Entry 5MMM (electron microscopy, 3.40 A resolution); this record covers chains A and M of the 61 polymer chains in the assembly.

[Chain A]
Molecule: 23S ribosomal RNA
Organism: Spinacia oleracea
Sequence (2810 nucleotides; row label = number of the first residue in the row):
     1 UUCAAACGAG GAAAGGCUUA CGGUGGAUAC CUAGGCACCC AGAGACGAGG AAGGGCGUAU
    61 UAAUCGACGA AAUGCUUCGG GGAGUUGAAA AUAAGCAGAG AUCCGGAGAU UCCCGAAUAG
   121 GUCAACCUUU CGAACUUCUG CUGAAUCCAU GGGCAGGCAA GAGACAACCU GGCGAACUGA
   181 AACAUCUUAG UAGCCAGAGG AAAAGAAAGC AAAAGCGAUU CCCGUAGUAG CGGCGAGCGA
   241 AAUGGGAGCA GCCUAAACCG UGAAAACGGG GUUGUGGGAG AGCAAUACAA GCGUCGUGCU
   301 GCUAGGCGAA UCAGUGGAGU GCGGAACCCU AGAUGGUGAA AGUCCAGUAG CCGAAAGCAU
   361 CACUAGCUUA UGCUCUGACC CGAGUAGCAU GGGGCACGUG GAAUCCCGUG UGAAUCAGCA
   421 AGGACCACCU UGCAAGGCUA AAUACUCCUG GGUGACCGAU AGCGAAGUAG UACCGUGAGG
   481 GAAGGGUGAA AAGAACCCCC AUCGGGGAGU GAAAUAGAAC AUGAAACCGU AAGCUCUCAA
   541 GCAGUGGGAG GGGGACCAGA CCCUGACCGC GUGCCUGUUG AAGAAUGAGC CGGCGACUCA
   601 UAGGCAGUGG CUUGGUUAAG GGAACCCACC GGAGCCGUAG CGAAAGCGAG UCUUCAUAGG
   661 GCAAUUGUCA CUGCUUAUGG ACCCGAACCU GGGUGAUCUA UCCAUGACCA GGAUGAAGCU
   721 UGGGUGAAAC UAAGUGGAGG UCCGAACCGA CUGAUGUUGA AGAAUCAGCG GAUGAGUUGU
   781 GGUUAGGGGU GAAAUGCCAC UCGAACCCAG AGCUAGCUGG UUCUCCCCGA AAUGCGUUGA
   841 GGCGCAGCAG UUGACUGGAC AUCUAGGGGU AAAGCACUGU UUCGGUGCGG GCCGCGAGAG
   901 CGGUACCAAA UCGAGGCAAA CUCUGAAUAC UAGAUAUGAC CUCCAAAUAA CAGGGGUCAA
   961 GGUCGGCCAG UGAGACGAUG GGGGAUAAGC UUCAUCGUCG AGAGGGAAAC AGCCCGGAUC
  1021 ACCAGCUAAG GCCCCUAAAU GACCGCUCAG UGAUAAAGGA GGUAGGGGUG CAGAGACAGC
  1081 CAGGAGGUUU GCCUAGAAGC AGCCACCCUU GAAAGAGUGC GUAAUAGCUC ACUGAUCGAG
  1141 CGCUCUUGCG CCGAAGAUGA ACGGGGCUAA GCGGUCUGCC GAAGCUGUGG GAUGUAAAAA
  1201 AACAUCGGUA GGGGAGCGUU CCGUGUUAGG GAGAAACGCG UGCGUGAGCC GCGUUGGACG
  1261 AAGCGGAAGC GAGAAUGUCG GCUUGAGUAA CGCAAACAUU GGUGAGAAUC CAAUGCCCCG
  1321 AAAACCUAAG GGUUCCUCCG CAAGGUUCGU CCACGGAGGG UGAGUCAGGG CCUAAGAUCA
  1381 GGCCGAAAGG CGUAGUCGAU GGACAACAGG UGAAUAUUCC UGUACUACCC CUUGUUGGUC
  1441 CCGAGGGACG GAGGAGGCUA GGUUAGCCGA AAGAUGGUUA UCGGUUCAAG GACGCAAGGU
  1501 GACCCUGUUU UUCAGGGUAA GAAGGGGUAG AGAAAAUGCC UCGAGCCAAU GUUCGAGUAC
  1561 CAGGCGCUAC GGCGCUGAAG UAACCGAUGC CAUACUCCCA GGAAAAGCUC GAACGACCUU
  1621 CAACAAAAGG GUACCUGUAC CCGAAACCGA CACAGGUAGG UAGGUAGAGA AUACCUAGGG
  1681 GCGCGAGACA ACUCUCUCUA AGGAACUCGG CAAAAUAGCC CCGUAACUUC GGGAGAAGGG
  1741 GUGCCCCCUC ACAAAGGGGG UCGAAGUGAC CAGGCCCGGG CGACUGUUUA CCAAAAACAC
  1801 AGGUCUCCGC AAAGUCGUAA GACCAUGUAU GGGGGCUGAC GCCUGCCCAG UGCCGGAAGG
  1861 UCAAGGAAGU UGGUGACCUG AUGACAGGGG AGCCGGCGAC CGAAGCCCCG GUGAACGGCG
  1921 GCCGUAACUA UAACGGUCCU AAGGUAGCGA AAUUCCUUGU CGGGUAAGUU CCGACCCGCA
  1981 CGAAAGGCGU AACGAUCUGG GCACUGUCUC GGAGAGAGGC UCGGUGAAAU AGACAUGUCU
  2041 GUGAAGAUGC GGACUACCUG CACCUGGACA GAAAGACCCU AUGAAGCUUU ACUGUUCCCU
  2101 GGGAUUGGCU UUGGGCUUUU CCUGCGCAGC UUAGGUGGAA GGCGAAGAAG GCCCCCUUCC
  2161 GGGGGGGCCC GAGCCAUCAG UGAGAUACCA CUCUGGAAGA GCUAGAAUUC UAACCUUGUG
  2221 UCAGGACCUA CGGGCCAAGG GACAUUCUCA GGUAGACAGU UUCUAUGGGG CGUAGGCCUC
  2281 CCAAAAGGUA ACGGAGGCGU GCAAAGGUUU CCUCGGGCCG GACGGAGAUU GGCCCUCGAG
  2341 UGCAAAGGCA GAAGGGAGCU UGACUGCAAG ACCCACCCGU CGAGCAGGGA CGAAAGUCGG
  2401 CCUUAGUGAU CCGACGGUGC CGAGUGGAAG GGCCGUCGCU CAACGGAUAA AAGUUACUCU
  2461 AGGGAUAACA GGCUGAUCUU CCCCAAGAGU UCACAUCGAC GGGAAGGUUU GGCACCUCGA
  2521 UGUCGGCUCU UCGCCACCUG GGGCUGUAGU AUGUUCCAAG GGUUGGGCUG UUCGCCCAUU
  2581 AAAGCGGUAC GUGAGCUGGG UUCAGAACGU CGUGAGACAG UUCGGUCCAU AUCCGGUGUG
  2641 GGCGUUAGAG CAUUGAGAGG ACCUUUCCCU AGUACGAGAG GACCGGGAAG GACGCACCUC
  2701 UGGUGUACCA GUUAUCGUGC CCACGGUAAA CGCUGGGUAG CCAAGUGCGG AGCGGAUAAC
  2761 UGCUGAAAGC AUCUAAGUAG UAAGCCCACC CCAAGAUGAG UGCUCUCCUA
Unresolved in the structure: 1, 515, 896-900, 1751-1755
Ion coordination: Mg2+ site 1 near A9 (its only coordinating residue here); Mg2+ site 2 near G11 (its only coordinating residue here); Mg2+ site 3 near G15 (its only coordinating residue here); Mg2+ site 4 near U24 (its only coordinating residue here); Mg2+ site 5: C30, G1260; Mg2+ site 6 near A45 (its only coordinating residue here); Mg2+ site 7 near A52 (its only coordinating residue here); Mg2+ site 8 near A71 (its only coordinating residue here); Mg2+ site 9 near U118 (its only coordinating residue here); Mg2+ site 10 near C148 (its only coordinating residue here); Mg2+ site 11: A160, G161; Mg2+ site 12: C177, U2260; 227 more Mg2+ sites not listed

[Chain M]
Protein: plastid ribosomal protein uL15c
Organism: Spinacia oleracea
Reference sequence: A0A0K9QHT0 (A0A0K9QHT0_SPIOL); numbering as in UniProt (aligned over 1-271)
Chain sequence (271 residues; numbered 1 to 271; the number before each row is that of its first residue):
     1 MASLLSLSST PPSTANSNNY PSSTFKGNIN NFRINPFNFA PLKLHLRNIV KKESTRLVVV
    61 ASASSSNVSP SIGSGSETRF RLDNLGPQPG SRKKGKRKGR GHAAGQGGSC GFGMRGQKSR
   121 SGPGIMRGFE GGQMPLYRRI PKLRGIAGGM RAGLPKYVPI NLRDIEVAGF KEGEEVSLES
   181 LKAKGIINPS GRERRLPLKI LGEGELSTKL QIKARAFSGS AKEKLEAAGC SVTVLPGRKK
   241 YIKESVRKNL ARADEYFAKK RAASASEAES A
Unresolved in the structure: 1-77, 263-271
Ion coordination: Mg2+ site 1 near Gly111 (its only coordinating residue here); Mg2+ site 2 near Glu193 (its only coordinating residue here)

[Chain A / chain M interface]
Contacting residue pairs (211):
  A181(A) with Gln117(M), hydrogen bond to the base; Ile125(M), base contact; Phe129(M), base contact; Gly131(M), base contact
  A212(A) with Arg195(M), salt bridge to the phosphate
  A213(A) with Arg238(M), salt bridge to the phosphate; Lys239(M), hydrogen bond to the sugar; Tyr241(M), base contact
  A214(A) with Arg238(M), hydrogen bond to the sugar; Lys239(M), hydrogen bond to the phosphate
  A229(A) with Arg151(M), hydrogen bond to the sugar
  G230(A) with Arg151(M), phosphate contact
  C234(A) with Lys142(M), hydrogen bond to the sugar
  G235(A) with Tyr137(M), phosphate contact; Arg138(M), sugar contact
  A236(A) with Met126(M), phosphate contact; Tyr137(M), hydrogen bond to the phosphate
  A427(A) with Lys243(M), hydrogen bond to the base
  C428(A) with Tyr241(M), hydrogen bond to the sugar; Lys243(M), sugar contact; Glu244(M), hydrogen bond to the sugar
  C429(A) with Tyr241(M), hydrogen bond to the sugar; Glu244(M), phosphate contact
  G577(A) with Arg115(M), hydrogen bond to the phosphate
  U578(A) with Met114(M), phosphate contact; Arg115(M), salt bridge to the phosphate
  C597(A) with Lys98(M), sugar contact; Arg100(M), salt bridge to the phosphate; Cys110(M), base contact; Phe112(M), base contact
  G607(A) with Gly90(M), hydrogen bond to the sugar; Ser91(M), hydrogen bond to the base
  U608(A) with Gln88(M), phosphate contact; Ser91(M), sugar contact
  G609(A) with Gln88(M), phosphate contact
  G614(A) with Asn188(M), hydrogen bond to the base
  G615(A) with Asn188(M), hydrogen bond to the base
  A633(A) with Arg194(M), salt bridge to the phosphate
  G634(A) with Gly191(M), sugar contact; Arg194(M), salt bridge to the phosphate
  C635(A) with Asn188(M), base contact; Ser190(M), phosphate contact; Gly191(M), phosphate contact
  G637(A) with Asn188(M), base contact
  U638(A) with Ile186(M), hydrogen bond to the base; Ile187(M), base contact; Asn188(M), hydrogen bond to the base
  A639(A) with Pro159(M), sugar contact; Asn161(M), hydrogen bond to the base; Leu201(M), base contact
  A643(A) with Arg144(M), salt bridge to the phosphate; Gly145(M), hydrogen bond to the sugar; Met150(M), sugar contact
  A644(A) with Met150(M), sugar contact; Arg151(M), sugar contact; Gly153(M), hydrogen bond to the phosphate
  A645(A) with Lys156(M), salt bridge to the phosphate
  G646(A) with Lys156(M), salt bridge to the phosphate
  G648(A) with Lys199(M), salt bridge to the phosphate; Leu201(M), base contact; Ser218(M), phosphate contact; Gly219(M), hydrogen bond to the phosphate
  A649(A) with Leu201(M), phosphate contact; Gly202(M), hydrogen bond to the phosphate; Glu203(M), base contact; Ser218(M), hydrogen bond to the phosphate; Ser220(M), hydrogen bond to the phosphate
  A664(A) with Glu203(M), sugar contact
  U665(A) with Arg163(M), salt bridge to the phosphate
  C671(A) with Arg92(M), sugar contact
  U672(A) with Ser91(M), base contact; Arg92(M), sugar contact; Lys93(M), hydrogen bond to the sugar
  G673(A) with Lys93(M), hydrogen bond to the sugar; Gly95(M), phosphate contact
  C674(A) with Gly95(M), phosphate contact; Lys96(M), hydrogen bond to the phosphate
  U675(A) with Lys98(M), salt bridge to the phosphate
  U676(A) with Arg127(M), hydrogen bond to the sugar
  A681(A) with Ser121(M), sugar contact; Gly122(M), sugar contact; Pro123(M), phosphate contact
  C682(A) with Ser119(M), hydrogen bond to the base; Ser121(M), base contact; Gly122(M), hydrogen bond to the phosphate
  C683(A) with Ser121(M), hydrogen bond to the phosphate
  G816(A) with Gln117(M), hydrogen bond to the sugar; Arg120(M), phosphate contact
  C817(A) with Gly116(M), hydrogen bond to the phosphate; Arg120(M), salt bridge to the phosphate
  U818(A) with Arg115(M), salt bridge to the phosphate; Arg120(M), salt bridge to the phosphate
  G819(A) with Arg115(M), salt bridge to the phosphate
  U821(A) with Gly99(M), hydrogen bond to the sugar; Gly108(M), hydrogen bond to the base; Ser109(M), base contact; Cys110(M), base contact
  U822(A) with Gly99(M), phosphate contact; Arg100(M), hydrogen bond to the base; Gly101(M), hydrogen bond to the phosphate; Gly107(M), phosphate contact; Gly108(M), hydrogen bond to the phosphate
  C823(A) with Gly101(M), phosphate contact; Ala104(M), base contact
  U824(A) with Gly101(M), phosphate contact; His102(M), phosphate contact; Ala103(M), phosphate contact; Ala104(M), base contact
  C825(A) with Ala103(M), hydrogen bond to the base; Ala104(M), base contact
  G836(A) with Gly131(M), base contact; Gln133(M), hydrogen bond to the sugar
  U837(A) with Gly131(M), hydrogen bond to the sugar; Gly132(M), sugar contact; Gln133(M), sugar contact
  G842(A) with Gln117(M), hydrogen bond to the sugar; Gly131(M), hydrogen bond to the base
  C843(A) with Gln117(M), phosphate contact; Lys118(M), hydrogen bond to the phosphate; Phe129(M), sugar contact; Gly131(M), base contact
  G844(A) with Lys118(M), phosphate contact; Phe129(M), sugar contact; Glu130(M), sugar contact; Gly131(M), sugar contact
  A969(A) with Gly111(M), phosphate contact
  G970(A) with Gly111(M), phosphate contact; Gly113(M), phosphate contact; Lys118(M), salt bridge to the phosphate
  U971(A) with Gly113(M), phosphate contact; Met114(M), hydrogen bond to the phosphate
  A1210(A) with Ser109(M), phosphate contact; Gly113(M), phosphate contact
  G1211(A) with Ser109(M), hydrogen bond to the phosphate; Gly111(M), hydrogen bond to the phosphate; Phe112(M), hydrogen bond to the phosphate; Gly113(M), hydrogen bond to the phosphate
  G1212(A) with Gln106(M), phosphate contact; Gly111(M), phosphate contact
  G1213(A) with Lys96(M), salt bridge to the phosphate
  G1214(A) with Lys93(M), phosphate contact
  G1223(A) with Leu82(M), hydrogen bond to the base
  U1224(A) with Leu82(M), sugar contact; Asp83(M), hydrogen bond to the sugar
  G1263(A) with Asp83(M), base contact
  C1264(A) with Asp83(M), hydrogen bond to the sugar; Asn84(M), sugar contact; Leu85(M), hydrogen bond to the sugar
  G1265(A) with Leu85(M), phosphate contact; Gly86(M), phosphate contact; Pro87(M), phosphate contact
  G1266(A) with Pro87(M), phosphate contact; Arg92(M), phosphate contact
  A1267(A) with Arg92(M), salt bridge to the phosphate
  C1270(A) with Arg97(M), hydrogen bond to the base
  G1271(A) with Arg97(M), salt bridge to the phosphate; Arg100(M), salt bridge to the phosphate
  G1875(A) with Lys243(M), salt bridge to the phosphate
  A1876(A) with Ser245(M), phosphate contact
  C1877(A) with Lys248(M), salt bridge to the phosphate
  U1879(A) with Arg252(M), hydrogen bond to the base
  G1880(A) with Arg252(M), hydrogen bond to the base
  A1881(A) with Arg252(M), base contact; Tyr256(M), stacking on the base
  U1882(A) with Tyr256(M), hydrogen bond to the phosphate; Lys260(M), salt bridge to the phosphate
  G1883(A) with Tyr256(M), base contact; Phe257(M), stacking on the base; Arg261(M), hydrogen bond to the base
  A1884(A) with Asp254(M), base contact; Phe257(M), base contact; Arg261(M), base contact
  C1885(A) with Asn249(M), hydrogen bond to the base; Leu250(M), phosphate contact; Ala253(M), base contact
  A1886(A) with Asn249(M), base contact
  A2375(A) with Gln133(M), base contact
  C2376(A) with Leu136(M), sugar contact; Arg139(M), hydrogen bond to the base
  C2377(A) with Arg139(M), hydrogen bond to the sugar
  A2409(A) with Met134(M), base contact; Arg139(M), hydrogen bond to the sugar
  U2410(A) with Arg138(M), hydrogen bond to the sugar; Arg139(M), sugar contact; Ile140(M), sugar contact; Pro141(M), phosphate contact
  C2411(A) with Pro141(M), phosphate contact; Lys142(M), hydrogen bond to the phosphate
  C2412(A) with Lys142(M), salt bridge to the phosphate; Ala147(M), phosphate contact
  C2420(A) with Met150(M), sugar contact
  C2421(A) with Met150(M), sugar contact
  A2423(A) with Arg151(M), base contact
  G2424(A) with Tyr241(M), base contact
  U2425(A) with Lys240(M), phosphate contact; Tyr241(M), hydrogen bond to the sugar; Ile242(M), sugar contact
  G2426(A) with Lys240(M), salt bridge to the phosphate; Lys243(M), base contact
  G2431(A) with Gly148(M), sugar contact; Gly149(M), sugar contact; Met150(M), sugar contact
  G2432(A) with Arg144(M), phosphate contact; Gly148(M), phosphate contact; Met150(M), sugar contact
  C2433(A) with Arg144(M), phosphate contact
  C2434(A) with Arg144(M), salt bridge to the phosphate
  G2445(A) with Gln133(M), hydrogen bond to the base; Met134(M), hydrogen bond to the sugar; Arg139(M), base contact
  G2446(A) with Met134(M), base contact
Other interface residues (no listed pair), chain A (113 interface residues in all): G237, G632, C636, G642, C647, A677, C826, G972, U2448
Other interface residues (no listed pair), chain M (106 interface residues in all): Pro89, Ala152, Tyr157, Lys184, Glu193, Phe217, Val246

[In short]
The interface between chain A and chain M involves 113 residues on one side and 106 on the other; the contacts
include 68 hydrogen bonds, 27 salt bridges and 2 aromatic stacking contacts. Among the polar pairs are
A181(A)-Gln117(M), A427(A)-Lys243(M) and G607(A)-Ser91(M).
Here chain A is 23S ribosomal RNA and chain M is plastid ribosomal protein uL15c, both from Spinacia oleracea.
Entry 5MMM (Structure of the 70S chloroplast ribosome) was determined by electron microscopy, deposited
together with 5MMI and 5MMJ.
